PDB entry 6U5C | X-ray diffraction, 1.62 A resolution | chain A

# Chain A
Protein: Peptidyl-prolyl cis-trans isomerase A
From: Homo sapiens
Notes: EC 5.2.1.8
UniProtKB: P62937 (PPIA_HUMAN); residues 1-165 here = UniProt positions 1-165
Sequence (165 residues; each row starts with the number of its first residue):
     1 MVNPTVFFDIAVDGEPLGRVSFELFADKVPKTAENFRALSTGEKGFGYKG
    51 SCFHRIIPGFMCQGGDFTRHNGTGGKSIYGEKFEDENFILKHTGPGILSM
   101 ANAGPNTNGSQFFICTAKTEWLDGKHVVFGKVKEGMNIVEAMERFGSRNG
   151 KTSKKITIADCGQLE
Disordered / not traced: 1, 165
Swiss-Prot annotation at these positions:
  - modified residue: M1 (N-acetylmethionine), V2 (N-acetylvaline), K28 (N6-acetyllysine), K44 (N6-acetyllysine), K76 (N6-acetyllysine), S77 (Phosphoserine), K82 (N6-acetyllysine), T93 (Phosphothreonine), K125 (N6-acetyllysine), K131 (N6-acetyllysine), K133 (N6-acetyllysine)
  - glycosylation: N108 (N-linked (GlcNAc...) asparagine)
  - cross-link (Glycyl lysine isopeptide (Lys-Gly)): K28 (interchain with G-Cter in SUMO2), K82 (interchain with G-Cter in SUMO2)
  - mutagenesis: R55 (R55A: Loss of peptidyl-prolyl cis-trans isomerase activity. No loss of its interaction with BSG/CD147 or its ability to induce leukocyte chemotaxis. No effect on its interaction with MAP3K5/ASK1 ...), F60 (F60A: Loss of ability to stimulate MAPK/ERK phosphorylation), R69 (R69A: No effect on peptidyl-prolyl cis-trans isomerase activity. Reduced interaction with BSG/CD147 and ability to induce leukocyte chemotaxis), H70 (H70A: No effect on peptidyl-prolyl cis-trans isomerase activity. Reduced interaction with BSG/CD147 and ability to induce leukocyte chemotaxis), T107 (T107A: No effect on peptidyl-prolyl cis-trans isomerase activity. Reduced interaction with BSG/CD147 and ability to induce leukocyte chemotaxis), F113 (F113A: Reduced ability to stimulate MAPK/ERK phosphorylation), W121 (W121A: 200-fold decrease of sensitivity to CsA. Reduced ability to stimulate MAPK/ERK phosphorylation; W121E: Loss of peptidyl-prolyl cis-trans isomerase activity ...), K125 (K125Q: Acetylation-mimetic mutant; no effect on its interaction with TARDBP; K125R: Loss of acetylation and interaction with TARDBP), H126 (H126A: Loss of peptidyl-prolyl cis-trans isomerase activity and interaction with HCV NS5A. Loss of ability to stimulate MAPK/ERK phosphorylation)
Reported in the primary citation:
  - catalytic residues: R55 (citing earlier work)
  - conformationally variable residues (side-chain flip): R55, M61, S99, F113
  - conformationally variable residues: R69 to G74 (from molecular simulation)

# Summary
Curated annotation (UniProt) lists 9 mutagenesis sites. The paper reports the catalytic residue R55;
conformational variability at R55, M61 and S99 among others.
Chain A is Peptidyl-prolyl cis-trans isomerase A (Homo sapiens); the structure, RT XFEL structure of CypA
solved using MESH injection system, was determined by X-ray diffraction (same publication as 6U5D and 6U5E).
